Entry 7VHD (X-ray diffraction, 1.80 A resolution); this record covers chains A and E of the 7 polymer chains in the assembly.

# Chain A
Name: rRNA N-glycosylase
Source organism: Escherichia coli
Notes: EC 3.2.2.22
Reference sequence: Q8XBV2 (Q8XBV2_ECOLX); residues 1-297 here correspond to UniProt positions 23-319 (UniProt number = residue number + 22)
Chain sequence (297 residues; each row starts with the number of its first residue):
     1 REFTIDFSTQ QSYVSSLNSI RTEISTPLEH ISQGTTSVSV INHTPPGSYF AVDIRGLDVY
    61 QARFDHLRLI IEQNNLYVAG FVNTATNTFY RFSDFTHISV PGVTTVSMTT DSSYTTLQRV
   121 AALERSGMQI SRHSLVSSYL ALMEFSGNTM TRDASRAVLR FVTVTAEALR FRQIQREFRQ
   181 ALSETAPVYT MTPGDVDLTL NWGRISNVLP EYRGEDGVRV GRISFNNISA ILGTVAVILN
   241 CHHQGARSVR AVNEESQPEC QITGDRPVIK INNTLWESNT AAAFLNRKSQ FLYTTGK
Unresolved in the structure: 242-256
Cystine bridges: Cys241-Cys260
What the authors report for this chain:
  - catalytic residues: Glu167, Arg170 (citing earlier work)

# Chain E
Name: Shiga toxin 2 B subunit
Source organism: Escherichia coli
Reference sequence: Q7DJJ2 (Q7DJJ2_ECOLX); residues 1-70 here correspond to UniProt positions 20-89 (UniProt number = residue number + 19)
Chain sequence (70 residues; numbered 1 to 70; the number before each row is that of its first residue):
     1 ADCAKGKIEF SKYNEDDTFT VKVDGKEYWT SRWNLQPLLQ SAQLTGMTVT IKSSTCESGS
    61 GFAEVQFNND
Cystine bridges: Cys3-Cys56

# Interface between chain A and chain E
Pairs across the interface (25; chain A residue first):
  Arg219(A) with Thr45(E), hydrogen bond (side chain-backbone)
  Gly221(A) with Leu44(E); Thr45(E)
  Arg222(A) with Lys7(E), hydrogen bond (backbone-side chain); Ile8(E), hydrogen bond (side chain-backbone); Gln43(E), hydrogen bond (side chain-backbone); Leu44(E), hydrogen bond (backbone-backbone); Thr45(E); Gly46(E)
  Thr280(A) with Leu44(E)
  Ala283(A) with Leu44(E), hydrophobic
  Phe284(A) with Ser41(E); Thr45(E)
  Arg287(A) with Pro37(E), hydrogen bond (side chain-backbone); Gln40(E), hydrogen bond; Ser41(E), hydrogen bond
  Gln290(A) with Asn34(E), hydrogen bond (side chain-backbone); Pro37(E)
  Tyr293(A) with Trp33(E); Gln36(E); Pro37(E)
  Thr294(A) with Trp33(E); Asn34(E), hydrogen bond
  Gly296(A) with Trp33(E)
  Lys297(A) with Trp33(E)
Interface residues without a listed pair, chain E (13 interface residues in all): Leu38

# Overview
12 residues of chain A and 13 residues of chain E are in contact, with 10 hydrogen bonds. Polar contacts
include Arg219(A)-Thr45(E), Arg222(A)-Lys7(E) and Arg222(A)-Ile8(E). From the paper: catalytic residues
Glu167(A) and Arg170(A).
Here chain A is rRNA N-glycosylase and chain E is Shiga toxin 2 B subunit, both from Escherichia coli. Entry
7VHD (Crystal structure of the STX2a complexed with R4A peptide) was determined by X-ray diffraction together
with 7VHC, 7VHE and 7VHF from the same study.
